4B3O - chains B and D of the 4 polymer chains in the assembly; structure by X-ray diffraction, 3.30 A resolution.

# Chain B
Protein: P51 RT
From: Human immunodeficiency virus 1
Notes: EC 2.7.7.49, 2.7.7.7, 3.1.26.13, 3.4.23.16
Reference sequence: P04585 (POL_HV1H2); residues 1-440 here correspond to UniProt positions 588-1027 (UniProt number = residue number + 587)
Sequence (441 residues; numbered 0 to 440; the number before each row is that of its first residue; numbering starts at 0):
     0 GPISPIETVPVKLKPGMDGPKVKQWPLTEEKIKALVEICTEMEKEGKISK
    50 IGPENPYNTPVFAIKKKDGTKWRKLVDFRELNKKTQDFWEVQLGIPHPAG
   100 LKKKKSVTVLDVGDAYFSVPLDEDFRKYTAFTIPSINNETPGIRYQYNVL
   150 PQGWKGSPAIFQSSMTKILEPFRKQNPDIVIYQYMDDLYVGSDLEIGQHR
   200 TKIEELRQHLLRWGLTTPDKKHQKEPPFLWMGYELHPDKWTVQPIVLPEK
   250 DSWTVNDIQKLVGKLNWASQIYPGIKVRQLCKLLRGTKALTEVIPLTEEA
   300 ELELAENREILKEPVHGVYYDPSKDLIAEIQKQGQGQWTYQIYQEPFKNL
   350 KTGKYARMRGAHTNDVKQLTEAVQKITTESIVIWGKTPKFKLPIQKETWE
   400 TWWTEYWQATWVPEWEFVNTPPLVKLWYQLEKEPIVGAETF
Not modelled in the structure: 0-6, 216-230, 432-440
Differences from the reference sequence: expression tag (0); engineered mutation Gly68 (Ser655 in P04585), Lys83 (Arg670 in P04585), Val411 (Ile998 in P04585)
What the authors report for this chain:
  - conformationally variable residues (helix shift): Gln394 to Glu404, Trp398 to Trp414, Leu422 to Glu430
  - binding site for the 24-nt DNA strand (chain D): Gln394, Lys395, Phe416 to Pro421
  - contacts within the chain: Asn348-Tyr427 (hydrogen bond)
  - mutagenesis - N348I: decreased catalytic activity (citing earlier work)

# Chain D
Molecule: 24-nt DNA strand
Sequence (24 nucleotides; numbered 0 to 23; the number before each row is that of its first residue; numbering starts at 0):
     0 CGTATGCCTATAGTTATTGTGGCC
Not modelled in the structure: 0-1

# Chain B / chain D interface
Pairs across the interface (7; chain B residue first):
  Gln394(B) - DT10(D)  phosphate contact
  Gln394(B) - DA11(D)  phosphate contact
  Lys395(B) - DA11(D)  hydrogen bond to the phosphate
  Lys395(B) - DG12(D)  salt bridge to the phosphate
  Phe416(B) - DT10(D)  sugar contact
  Val417(B) - DT10(D)  sugar contact
  Asn418(B) - DA9(D)  sugar contact
Also at the interface, not in a pair above, chain B (7 interface residues in all): Ile393, Glu396

# In short
7 residues of chain B and 4 residues of chain D are in contact, with 1 hydrogen bond and 1 salt bridge. Among
the polar pairs are Lys395(B)-DA11(D) and Lys395(B)-DG12(D). The paper reports a binding site for the 24-nt
DNA strand (chain D) at Gln394(B), Lys395(B) and Phe416(B); N348I of chain B reduces catalytic activity.
Chain B is P51 RT (Human immunodeficiency virus 1) and chain D is a 24-nt DNA strand; the structure,
Structures of HIV-1 RT and RNA-DNA Complex Reveal a Unique RT Conformation and Substrate Interface, was
determined by X-ray diffraction together with 4B3P and 4B3Q from the same study.
